2PQW - chains A and B; structure by X-ray diffraction, 2.00 A resolution.

[Chain A]
Name: Lethal(3)malignant brain tumor-like protein
From: Homo sapiens
Reference sequence: Q9Y468 (LMBTL_HUMAN); residues 200-522 here = UniProt positions 200-522
Chain sequence (323 residues; numbered 200 to 522; the number before each row is that of its first residue):
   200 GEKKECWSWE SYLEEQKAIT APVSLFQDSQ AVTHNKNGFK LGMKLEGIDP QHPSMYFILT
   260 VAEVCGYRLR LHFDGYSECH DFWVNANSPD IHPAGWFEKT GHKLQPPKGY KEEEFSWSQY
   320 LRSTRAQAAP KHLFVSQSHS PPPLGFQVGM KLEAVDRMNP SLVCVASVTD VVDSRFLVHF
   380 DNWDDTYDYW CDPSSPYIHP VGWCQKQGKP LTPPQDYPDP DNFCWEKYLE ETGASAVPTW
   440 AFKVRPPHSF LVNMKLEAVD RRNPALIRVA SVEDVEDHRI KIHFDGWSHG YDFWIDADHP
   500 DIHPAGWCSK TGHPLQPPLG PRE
Unresolved in the structure: 200-205, 521-522

[Chain B]
Name: Histone H4
Chain sequence (9 residues; each row starts with the number of its first residue):
    17 RHRKVLRDN
Modified residues: Lys20 (n-dimethyl-lysine; MLY)

[Interface between chain A and chain B]
Residue-residue contacts - 8 pairs, chain A then chain B:
  Asp355(A) - Lys20(B)
  Asn358(A) - Arg19(B)
  Asn358(A) - Lys20(B)  hydrogen bond (side chain-backbone)
  Leu361(A) - Lys20(B)
  Cys363(A) - Lys20(B)
  Phe379(A) - Lys20(B)
  Trp382(A) - Lys20(B)
  Tyr386(A) - Lys20(B)
Other interface residues (no listed pair), chain A (8 interface residues in all): Thr411
Other interface residues (no listed pair), chain B (3 interface residues in all): His18

[Overview]
8 residues of chain A face 3 of chain B across their interface; the contacts include 1 hydrogen bond. Its one
hydrogen-bonded contact is Asn358(A)-Lys20(B).
Here chain A is Lethal(3)malignant brain tumor-like protein (Homo sapiens) and chain B is Histone H4. Entry
2PQW (Crystal structure of L3MBTL1 in complex with H4K20Me2 (residues 17-25), trigonal form) was determined by
X-ray diffraction (same publication as 2RJC, 2RJD, 2RJE and 2RJF).
